PDB entry 4GJA | X-ray diffraction, 2.60 A resolution | chain A

== Chain A ==
Name: Renin
Organism: Homo sapiens
Notes: EC 3.4.23.15
UniProtKB: P00797 (RENI_HUMAN); the construct lacks a stretch of the UniProt sequence and is renumbered around it, so the offset changes along the chain: -5 to 47 = UniProt 67-119; 48-97 = UniProt 122-171; 99-159 = UniProt 172-232; 161-242 = UniProt 238-319; 2 more segments
Sequence (340 residues; numbered -5 to 326 plus 11 insertion-coded residues; 3 numbers in that range are skipped by the numbering (no residue carries them; nothing is unmodelled there); the number before each row is that of its first residue; a row labelled like 47A-47B holds insertion residues (47A, then the next letters in order); numbers below 1 keep their minus sign (Leu-5 is residue -5)):
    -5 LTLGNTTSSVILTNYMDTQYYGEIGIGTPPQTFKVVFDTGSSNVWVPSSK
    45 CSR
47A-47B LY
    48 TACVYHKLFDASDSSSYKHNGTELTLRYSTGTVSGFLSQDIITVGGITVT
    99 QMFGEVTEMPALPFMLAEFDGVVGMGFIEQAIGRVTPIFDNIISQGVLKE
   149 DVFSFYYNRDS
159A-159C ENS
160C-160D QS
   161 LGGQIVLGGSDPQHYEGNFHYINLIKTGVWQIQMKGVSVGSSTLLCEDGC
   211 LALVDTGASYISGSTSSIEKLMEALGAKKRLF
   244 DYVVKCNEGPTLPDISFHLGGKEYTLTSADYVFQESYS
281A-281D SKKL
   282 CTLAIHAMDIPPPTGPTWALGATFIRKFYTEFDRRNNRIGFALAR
Not modelled in the structure: 159A-159C
Curated features (UniProtKB/Swiss-Prot):
  - active site: Asp32, Asp215
  - glycosylation (N-linked (GlcNAc...) asparagine): Asn-1, Asn67
Disulfide bonds: Cys45-Cys50, Cys206-Cys210, Cys249-Cys282
Covalent attachments: N-acetylglucosamine (NAG) linked to Asn67
Ligand contacts: 0M3 ((3S,5R)-N-(2,2-diphenylethyl)-5-{[(4-methylphenyl)sulfonyl]amino}piperidine-3-carboxamide): Gln13, Val30, Asp32, Gly34, Ser35, Arg74, Tyr75, Ser76, Thr77, Pro111, Phe112, Leu114, Ala115, Phe117, Val120, Leu213, Asp215, Gly217, Ala218, Met289, Asp290, Ile291, Pro292, Thr295

== Overview ==
Chain A binds compound 0M3. Covalently linked N-acetylglucosamine: at Asn67. Curated annotation (UniProt)
lists active-site residues Asp32 and Asp215.
Chain A is Renin (Homo sapiens); the structure, Crystal structure of renin in complex with NVP-AYL747
(compound 5), was determined by X-ray diffraction, deposited together with 4GJ8, 4GJ9, 4GJB, 4GJC and 4GJD.
